Entry 7EO2 (electron microscopy, 2.89 A resolution); this record covers chains B and C of the 5 polymer chains in the assembly.

# Chain B
Molecule: Guanine nucleotide-binding protein G(i) subunit alpha-1
From: Homo sapiens
UniProtKB: P63096 (GNAI1_HUMAN); residue numbers follow UniProt; this construct covers 1-354
Amino-acid sequence (354 residues; row label = number of the first residue in the row):
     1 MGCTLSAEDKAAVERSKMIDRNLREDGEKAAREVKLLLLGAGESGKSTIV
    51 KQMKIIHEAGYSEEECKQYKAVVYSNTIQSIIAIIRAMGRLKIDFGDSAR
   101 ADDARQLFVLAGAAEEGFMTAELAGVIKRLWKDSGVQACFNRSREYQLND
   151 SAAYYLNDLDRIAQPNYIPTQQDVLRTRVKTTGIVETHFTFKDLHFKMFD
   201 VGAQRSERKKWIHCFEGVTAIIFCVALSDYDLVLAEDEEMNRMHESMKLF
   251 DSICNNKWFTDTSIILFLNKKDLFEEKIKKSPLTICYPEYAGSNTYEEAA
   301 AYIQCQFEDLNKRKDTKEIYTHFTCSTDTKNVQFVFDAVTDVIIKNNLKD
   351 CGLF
Disordered / not traced: 1-3, 56-181, 236-239, 354
Sequence notes: conflict Ala203 (Gly in P63096), Ser326 (Ala in P63096)
Curated features (UniProtKB/Swiss-Prot):
  - region: Lys35 to Thr48 (G1 motif), Asp173 to Thr181 (G2 motif), Phe196 to Gly202, Gln204, Arg205 (G3 motif), Ile265 to Asp272 (G4 motif), Thr324, Cys325, Thr327 to Thr329 (G5 motif)
  - binding site (GTP): Glu43 to Thr48, Ser151, Leu175 to Thr181, Asp200 to Gly202, Gln204, Asn269 to Asp272
  - binding site (Mg(2+)): Ser47, Thr181
  - modified residue: Arg178 (ADP-ribosylarginine), Gln204 (Deamidated glutamine), Cys351 (ADP-ribosylcysteine)
  - lipidation: Gly2 (N-myristoyl glycine), Cys3 (S-palmitoyl cysteine)
  - natural variant: Gly40 (G40C: In NEDHISB; G40R: In NEDHISB), Gly45 (G45D: In NEDHISB), Thr48 (T48I: In NEDHISB; T48K: In NEDHISB), Gln52 (Q52P: In NEDHISB), Ser75 (deletion: In NEDHISB; uncertain significance), Gln172 (deletion: In NEDHISB), Asp173 (D173V: In NEDHISB), Glu186 to Phe189 (deletion: In NEDHISB; uncertain significance), Cys224 (C224Y: In NEDHISB), Lys270 (K270N: In NEDHISB; K270R: In NEDHISB), Asp272 (D272G: In NEDHISB), Val332 (V332E: In NEDHISB; uncertain significance)
  - mutagenesis: Gly42 (G42R: Abolishes switch to an activated conformation and dissociation from beta and gamma subunits upon GTP binding. Abolishes interaction with RGS family members), Glu116 (E116L: Enhances interaction (inactive GDP-bound) with RGS14), Gln147 (Q147L: Enhances interaction (inactive GDP-bound) with RGS14), Glu245 (E245L: Enhances interaction (inactive GDP-bound) with RGS14)

# Chain C
Molecule: Guanine nucleotide-binding protein G(I)/G(S)/G(T) subunit beta-1
From: Homo sapiens
UniProtKB: P62873 (GBB1_HUMAN); numbering as in UniProt (aligned over 2-340)
Amino-acid sequence (345 residues; each row starts with the number of its first residue; numbers below 1 keep their minus sign (Met-4 is residue -4)):
    -4 MGSLLQSELDQLRQEAEQLKNQIRDARKACADATLSQITNNIDPVGRIQM
    46 RTRRTLRGHLAKIYAMHWGTDSRLLVSASQDGKLIIWDSYTTNKVHAIPL
    96 RSSWVMTCAYAPSGNYVACGGLDNICSIYNLKTREGNVRVSRELAGHTGY
   146 LSCCRFLDDNQIVTSSGDTTCALWDIETGQQTTTFTGHTGDVMSLSLAPD
   196 TRLFVSGACDASAKLWDVREGMCRQTFTGHESDINAICFFPNGNAFATGS
   246 DDATCRLFDLRADQELMTYSHDNIICGITSVSFSKSGRLLLAGYDDFNCN
   296 VWDALKADRAGVLAGHDNRVSCLGVTDDGMAVATGSWDSFLKIWN
Disordered / not traced: -4 to 3
Sequence notes: initiating methionine (-4); expression tag (-3 to 1)
Curated features (UniProtKB/Swiss-Prot):
  - modified residue: Ser2 (N-acetylserine), His266 (Phosphohistidine)
  - natural variant: Leu30 (L30F: In MRD42; uncertain significance), Arg52 (R52G: In MRD42), Gly64 (G64V: In MRD42), Asp76 (D76E: In MRD42; D76G: In MRD42), Gly77 (G77S: In MRD42), Lys78 (K78R: In MRD42), Ile80 (I80N: In MRD42; I80T: In MRD42), His91 (H91R: In MRD42; uncertain significance), Ala92 (A92T: In MRD42), Pro94 (P94S: In MRD42), Leu95 (L95P: In MRD42), Arg96 (R96L: In MRD42), 5 further natural variant entries in UniProt

# Chain B / chain C interface
Contacting residue pairs (36; chain B residue first):
  Val13(B) - Asn88(C)
  Arg15(B) - Val90(C)  hydrogen bond (side chain-backbone)
  Arg15(B) - His91(C)
  Ser16(B) - Asn88(C)
  Ser16(B) - Lys89(C)  hydrogen bond (side chain-backbone)
  Ile19(B) - Lys89(C)
  Asp20(B) - Lys89(C)  salt bridge
  Leu23(B) - Gly53(C)
  Leu23(B) - Ile80(C)  hydrophobic
  Leu23(B) - Lys89(C)
  Asp26(B) - Lys78(C)  salt bridge
  Gly27(B) - Leu55(C)
  Thr182(B) - Asp118(C)
  Thr182(B) - Asn119(C)
  Gly183(B) - Asn119(C)
  Ile184(B) - Trp99(C)
  Ile184(B) - Leu117(C)
  Glu186(B) - Trp99(C)  hydrogen bond
  Gln204(B) - Leu117(C)
  Gln204(B) - Tyr145(C)
  Ser206(B) - Tyr145(C)
  Ser206(B) - Asp186(C)  hydrogen bond
  Lys209(B) - Asp228(C)  salt bridge
  Lys210(B) - Tyr145(C)
  Lys210(B) - Asp228(C)  salt bridge
  Lys210(B) - Asn230(C)
  Trp211(B) - Tyr145(C)
  His213(B) - Lys57(C)  hydrogen bond (backbone-side chain)
  His213(B) - Tyr59(C)
  His213(B) - Trp332(C)
  Cys214(B) - Tyr59(C)
  Cys214(B) - Trp99(C)
  Phe215(B) - Trp99(C)  hydrophobic
  Glu216(B) - Lys57(C)  salt bridge
  Glu216(B) - Trp332(C)
  Trp258(B) - Arg314(C)
Interface residues without a listed pair, chain B (25 interface residues in all): Ala12, Phe199, Glu207
Interface residues without a listed pair, chain C (28 interface residues in all): Arg52, Gln75, Thr87, Ala92, Met101, Gly162, Met188, Cys204

# In short
25 residues of chain B face 28 of chain C across their interface, with 5 hydrogen bonds and 5 salt bridges.
Polar contacts include Asp20(B)-Lys89(C), Asp26(B)-Lys78(C) and Lys209(B)-Asp228(C). From UniProt: 22
GTP-binding residues, Mg2+-binding residues Ser47(B) and Thr181(B) and 4 mutagenesis sites on chain B.
Here chain B is Guanine nucleotide-binding protein G(i) subunit alpha-1 and chain C is Guanine
nucleotide-binding protein G(I)/G(S)/G(T) subunit beta-1, both from Homo sapiens. Entry 7EO2 (Cryo-EM of
Sphingosine 1-phosphate receptor 1 / Gi complex bound to FTY720p) was determined by electron microscopy
together with 7EO4 and 7WF7 from the same study.
